9E03 - chains A and B of the 6 polymer chains in the assembly; structure by electron microscopy, 3.20 A resolution.

# Chain A
Protein: Sec-independent protein translocase protein TatC
From: Myxococcus xanthus
Reference sequence: Q2PHA2 (Q2PHA2_MYXXA); residues 1-401 here = UniProt positions 1-401
Sequence (409 residues; row label = number of the first residue in the row):
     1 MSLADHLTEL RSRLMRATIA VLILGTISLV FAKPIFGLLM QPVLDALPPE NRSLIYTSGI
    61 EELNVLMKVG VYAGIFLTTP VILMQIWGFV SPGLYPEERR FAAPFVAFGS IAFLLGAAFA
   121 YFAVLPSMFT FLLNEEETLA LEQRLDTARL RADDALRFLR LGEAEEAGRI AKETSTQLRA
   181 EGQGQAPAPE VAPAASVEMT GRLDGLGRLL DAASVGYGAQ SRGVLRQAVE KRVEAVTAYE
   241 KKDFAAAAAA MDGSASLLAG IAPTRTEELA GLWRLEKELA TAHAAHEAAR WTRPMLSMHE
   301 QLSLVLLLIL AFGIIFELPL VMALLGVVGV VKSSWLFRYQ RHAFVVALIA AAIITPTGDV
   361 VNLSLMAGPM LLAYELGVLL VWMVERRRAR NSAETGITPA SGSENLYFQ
Disordered / not traced: 1-4, 182-192, 393-409
Construct notes: conflict Ala-17 (Cys in Q2PHA2), Ala-73 (Cys in Q2PHA2), Ala-120 (Cys in Q2PHA2), Ala-347 (Cys in Q2PHA2), Ala-373 (Cys in Q2PHA2); expression tag (402-409)

# Chain B
Protein: Twin-arginine translocase B
From: Myxococcus xanthus
Reference sequence: Q2PHA3 (Q2PHA3_MYXXA); residue numbers follow UniProt; this construct covers 1-182
Sequence (190 residues; each row starts with the number of its first residue):
     1 MFNIGAGEMV FILVAALLIL GPQRLPELAR GIGKFLREFR RQTDEVRNVV EREFYAMDQE
    61 IGEPPTAPLR PGTRFAPQPP QAVGGPEATL PPATDGASPP ADAASPQPSS PAQVLEMDAQ
   121 GPREVATSDV HAGETPAQDA ATAEPGAEPT AEAPPEPAAS TATSPTLSPI PGTVARNAPK
   181 RSWSHPQFEK
Disordered / not traced: 1-4, 23-190
Construct notes: expression tag (183-190)

# Chain A / chain B interface
Contacting residue pairs (13):
  Arg-341(A) with Ile-19(B), hydrogen bond (side chain-backbone); Leu-20(B)
  Val-345(A) with Ile-19(B), hydrophobic
  Leu-348(A) with Phe-11(B), hydrophobic; Ile-12(B), hydrophobic
  Ile-349(A) with Ile-12(B), hydrophobic
  Ala-352(A) with Glu-8(B)
  Thr-355(A) with Glu-8(B)
  Thr-357(A) with Glu-8(B)
  Gly-358(A) with Glu-8(B)
  Val-360(A) with Phe-11(B), hydrophobic
  Leu-363(A) with Glu-8(B); Phe-11(B), hydrophobic
Also at the interface, not in a pair above, chain A (14 interface residues in all): His-342, Phe-344, Ile-353, Asp-359
Also at the interface, not in a pair above, chain B (6 interface residues in all): Ala-15

# Overview
14 residues of chain A face 6 of chain B across their interface; the contacts include 1 hydrogen bond. The
hydrogen-bonded pair is Arg-341(A)/Ile-19(B).
Here chain A is Sec-independent protein translocase protein TatC and chain B is Twin-arginine translocase B,
both from Myxococcus xanthus. Entry 9E03 (Cryo-EM structure of a TatBC complex from Myxococcus xanthus) was
determined by electron microscopy.
